8JHV - chains A and C of the 3 polymer chains in the assembly; structure by X-ray diffraction, 3.47 A resolution.

[Chain A]
Protein: H-2 class I histocompatibility antigen, K-B alpha chain
Organism: Mus musculus
UniProtKB: P01901 (HA1B_MOUSE); residues 1-275 here correspond to UniProt positions 22-296 (UniProt number = residue number + 21)
Amino-acid sequence (275 residues; row label = number of the first residue in the row):
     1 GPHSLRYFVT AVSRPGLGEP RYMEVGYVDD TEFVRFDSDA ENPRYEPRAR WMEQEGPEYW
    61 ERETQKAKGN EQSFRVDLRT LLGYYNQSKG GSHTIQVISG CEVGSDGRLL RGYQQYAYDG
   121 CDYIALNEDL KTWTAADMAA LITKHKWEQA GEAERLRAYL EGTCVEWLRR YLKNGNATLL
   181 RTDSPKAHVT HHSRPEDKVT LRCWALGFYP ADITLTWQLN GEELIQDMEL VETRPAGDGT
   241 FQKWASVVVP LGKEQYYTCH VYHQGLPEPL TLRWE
Disulfide bonds: Cys101-Cys164, Cys203-Cys259
Swiss-Prot annotation at these positions:
  - region: Glu275 (Connecting peptide)
  - glycosylation (N-linked (GlcNAc...) asparagine): Asn86, Asn176

[Chain C]
Protein: Val-thr-phe-glu-lys-ser-tyr-asn-thr-val
Organism: Cryptosporidium parvum
Amino-acid sequence (10 residues; each row starts with the number of its first residue):
     1 VTFEKSYNTV

[How chain A and chain C interact]
Residue-residue contacts (42; chain A residue first):
  Tyr7(A) - Val1(C)  hydrogen bond (side chain-backbone)
  Tyr7(A) - Thr2(C)  hydrogen bond (side chain-backbone)
  Glu24(A) - Thr2(C)  hydrogen bond
  Tyr45(A) - Thr2(C)  hydrogen bond
  Tyr59(A) - Val1(C)  hydrophobic
  Arg62(A) - Val1(C)
  Glu63(A) - Val1(C)
  Glu63(A) - Thr2(C)  hydrogen bond (side chain-backbone)
  Lys66(A) - Val1(C)
  Lys66(A) - Thr2(C)
  Lys66(A) - Glu4(C)  salt bridge
  Gly69(A) - Tyr7(C)
  Asn70(A) - Phe3(C)  hydrogen bond (side chain-backbone)
  Asn70(A) - Glu4(C)
  Asn70(A) - Lys5(C)  hydrogen bond (side chain-backbone)
  Ser73(A) - Lys5(C)
  Ser73(A) - Tyr7(C)  hydrogen bond (side chain-backbone)
  Ser73(A) - Thr9(C)  hydrogen bond (backbone-side chain)
  Phe74(A) - Lys5(C)
  Val76(A) - Thr9(C)
  Asp77(A) - Lys5(C)  salt bridge
  Asp77(A) - Thr9(C)  hydrogen bond
  Asp77(A) - Val10(C)  hydrogen bond (side chain-backbone)
  Thr80(A) - Thr9(C)
  Leu81(A) - Val10(C)
  Tyr84(A) - Val10(C)
  Ser99(A) - Phe3(C)
  Gln114(A) - Phe3(C)
  Tyr116(A) - Phe3(C)
  Tyr116(A) - Lys5(C)  hydrogen bond
  Thr143(A) - Val10(C)
  Lys146(A) - Val10(C)
  Trp147(A) - Val10(C)
  Glu152(A) - Asn8(C)  hydrogen bond
  Arg155(A) - Glu4(C)  hydrogen bond (side chain-backbone)
  Arg155(A) - Ser6(C)
  Arg155(A) - Asn8(C)
  Tyr159(A) - Val1(C)  hydrogen bond (side chain-backbone)
  Tyr159(A) - Thr2(C)
  Tyr159(A) - Phe3(C)  hydrogen bond (side chain-backbone)
  Trp167(A) - Val1(C)
  Tyr171(A) - Val1(C)  hydrogen bond (side chain-backbone)
Interface residues without a listed pair, chain A (32 interface residues in all): Leu5, Gln72, Val97, Tyr123, Thr163

[Overview]
The interface between chain A and chain C involves 32 residues on one side and 10 on the other, with 17
hydrogen bonds and 2 salt bridges. Among the polar pairs are Lys66(A)-Glu4(C), Asp77(A)-Lys5(C) and
Tyr7(A)-Val1(C).
Here chain A is H-2 class I histocompatibility antigen, K-B alpha chain (Mus musculus) and chain C is
Val-thr-phe-glu-lys-ser-tyr-asn-thr-val (Cryptosporidium parvum). Entry 8JHV (The first crystal structure of a
H-2Kb-restricted decapeptide from Cryptosporidium parvum) was determined by X-ray diffraction.
